7UWO - chains A and B; structure by X-ray diffraction, 2.75 A resolution.

Chain A:
Molecule: Catenin beta-1
Source organism: Homo sapiens
Reference sequence: P35222 (CTNB1_HUMAN); residues 134-665 here = UniProt positions 134-665
Sequence (533 residues; each row starts with the number of its first residue):
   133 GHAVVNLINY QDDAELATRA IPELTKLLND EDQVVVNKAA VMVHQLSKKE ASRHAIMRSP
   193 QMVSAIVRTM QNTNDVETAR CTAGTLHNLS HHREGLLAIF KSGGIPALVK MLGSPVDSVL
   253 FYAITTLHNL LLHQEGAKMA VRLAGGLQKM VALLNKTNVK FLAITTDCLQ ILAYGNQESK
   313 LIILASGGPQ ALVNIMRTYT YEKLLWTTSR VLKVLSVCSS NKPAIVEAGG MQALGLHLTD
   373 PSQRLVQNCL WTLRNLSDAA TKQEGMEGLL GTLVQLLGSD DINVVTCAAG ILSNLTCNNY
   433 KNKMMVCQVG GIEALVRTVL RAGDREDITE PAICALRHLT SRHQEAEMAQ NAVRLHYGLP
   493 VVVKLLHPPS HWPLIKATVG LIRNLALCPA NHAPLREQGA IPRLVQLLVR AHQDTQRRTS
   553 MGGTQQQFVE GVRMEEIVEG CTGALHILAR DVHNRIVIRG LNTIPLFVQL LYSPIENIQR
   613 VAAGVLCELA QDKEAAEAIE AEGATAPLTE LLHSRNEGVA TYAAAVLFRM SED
Not modelled in the structure: 133-151, 551-559, 665
Sequence notes: expression tag (133)
UniProt features mapped onto this chain:
  - region: Leu156 to Leu178 (Interaction with BCL9)
  - modified residue: Tyr142 (Phosphotyrosine), Ser191 (Phosphoserine), Ser246 (Phosphoserine), Tyr331 (Phosphotyrosine), Tyr333 (Phosphotyrosine), Ser552 (Phosphoserine), Thr556 (Microbial infection: Phosphothreonine), Cys619 (S-nitrosocysteine)

Chain B:
Molecule: Helicon Polypeptide FP05874
Sequence (16 residues; row label = number of the first residue in the row):
     2 PAVMECYEAA FICHYV
Covalently attached groups: N,N'-(1,4-phenylene)diacetamide (WHL) linked to Cys7, Cys14

Interface between chain A and chain B:
Pairs across the interface (33; chain A residue first):
  Arg474(A) - Cys14(B)
  Arg474(A) - Tyr16(B)
  Arg474(A) - Val17(B)  hydrogen bond (side chain-backbone)
  Arg515(A) - Tyr16(B)
  Leu519(A) - Tyr16(B)  hydrophobic
  Glu571(A) - His15(B)
  Gly575(A) - Tyr16(B)
  His578(A) - Tyr8(B)  hydrogen bond
  His578(A) - Phe12(B)
  His578(A) - Tyr16(B)  hydrogen bond
  Ile579(A) - Phe12(B)  hydrophobic
  Ile579(A) - Tyr16(B)  hydrophobic
  Arg582(A) - Tyr8(B)
  Arg582(A) - Glu9(B)  salt bridge
  Arg582(A) - Phe12(B)
  Arg612(A) - His15(B)
  Val613(A) - His15(B)
  Val613(A) - Tyr16(B)
  Gly616(A) - Tyr8(B)
  Cys619(A) - Tyr8(B)  hydrophobic
  Glu620(A) - Tyr8(B)  hydrogen bond
  Thr653(A) - Cys7(B)
  Thr653(A) - Tyr8(B)
  Tyr654(A) - Tyr8(B)  hydrophobic
  Tyr654(A) - Ala11(B)  hydrogen bond (side chain-backbone)
  Tyr654(A) - Phe12(B)
  Tyr654(A) - His15(B)
  Ala656(A) - Val4(B)
  Ala657(A) - Met5(B)
  Ala657(A) - Tyr8(B)  hydrophobic
  Phe660(A) - Val4(B)  hydrophobic
  Phe660(A) - Met5(B)  hydrophobic
  Arg661(A) - Met5(B)
Interface residues without a listed pair, chain B (12 interface residues in all): Pro2

Summary:
The interface between chain A and chain B involves 19 residues on one side and 12 on the other; the contacts
include 5 hydrogen bonds and 1 salt bridge. Polar contacts include Arg582(A)-Glu9(B), Arg474(A)-Val17(B) and
His578(A)-Tyr8(B). Covalently linked N,N'-(1,4-phenylene)diacetamide: at Cys7(B).
Chain A is Catenin beta-1 (Homo sapiens) and chain B is Helicon Polypeptide FP05874; the structure, Structure
of beta-catenin in complex with FP05874, a Helicon Polypeptide, was determined by X-ray diffraction together
with 7UWI, 7UX5, 7UXI, 7UXJ, 7UXK, 7UXM and 7 further entries from the same study.
